8SVA - chains G and B of the 6 polymer chains in the assembly; structure by X-ray diffraction, 2.96 A resolution.

== Chain G ==
Name: TetR/AcrR family transcriptional regulator
From: Rhodococcus sp. USK13
Reference sequence: A0A2S8J6Y8 (A0A2S8J6Y8_RHOOP); residues 10-207 here correspond to UniProt positions 43-240 (UniProt number = residue number + 33)
Amino-acid sequence (212 residues; numbered -2 to 209; the number before each row is that of its first residue; numbers below 1 keep their minus sign (Gly-2 is residue -2)):
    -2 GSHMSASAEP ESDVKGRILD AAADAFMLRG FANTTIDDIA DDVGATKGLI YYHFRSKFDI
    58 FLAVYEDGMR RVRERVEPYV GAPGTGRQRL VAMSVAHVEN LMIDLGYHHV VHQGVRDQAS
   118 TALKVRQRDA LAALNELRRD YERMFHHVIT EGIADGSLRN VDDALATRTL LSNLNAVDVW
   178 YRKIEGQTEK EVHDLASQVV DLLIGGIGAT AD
Not modelled in the structure: -2 to 7, 112-114, 209
Construct notes: expression tag (-2 to 9, 208-209); conflict Val92 (Ile125 in A0A2S8J6Y8), Arg140 (Gly173 in A0A2S8J6Y8), Lys187 (Glu220 in A0A2S8J6Y8), Glu188 (Asp221 in A0A2S8J6Y8), Asp191 (Asn224 in A0A2S8J6Y8), Leu199 (Ile232 in A0A2S8J6Y8), Gly205 (Ala238 in A0A2S8J6Y8)
Modified residues: Mse1 (selenomethionine); Mse24, Mse66, Mse90, Mse99, Mse141 (selenomethionine; parent Met)
What the authors report for this chain:
  - mutagenesis - A119E/L120R: decreased binding to the 20-nt DNA strand (chain B)
  - binding site for the 20-nt DNA strand: Ile33, Lys44, Tyr48, Ser53, Lys54
  - binding site for the 20-nt DNA strand (chain B): Thr43, Gly45, Tyr49
  - specificity-determining residues: Lys44, Gly45
  - mutagenesis - K44A, G45V: abolished binding to the 20-nt DNA strand (chain B)

== Chain B ==
Molecule: 20-nt DNA strand
Sequence (20 nucleotides; numbered 9 to 28; the number before each row is that of its first residue):
     9 TAGATACTCC GGAGTATCTA
Not modelled in the structure: 9, 28

== Chain G / chain B interface ==
Residue-residue contacts (11):
  Ala42(G) with DA12(B), phosphate contact
  Thr43(G) with DG11(B), hydrogen bond to the phosphate; DA12(B), hydrogen bond to the phosphate; DT13(B), phosphate contact
  Gly45(G) with DG11(B), sugar contact; DA12(B), base contact; DT13(B), base contact
  Leu46(G) with DG11(B), sugar contact; DA12(B), phosphate contact
  Tyr49(G) with DA10(B), hydrogen bond to the phosphate; DG11(B), base contact
Other interface residues (no listed pair), chain G (7 interface residues in all): Lys44, His50

== Overview ==
The interface between chain G and chain B involves 7 residues on one side and 4 on the other, with 3 hydrogen
bonds. Polar contacts include Thr43(G)-DG11(B), Thr43(G)-DA12(B) and Tyr49(G)-DA10(B). The paper reports a
binding site for the 20-nt DNA strand at Ile33(G), Lys44(G) and Tyr48(G) among others; K44A and G45V of chain
G abolish binding to the 20-nt DNA strand (chain B).
Here chain G is TetR/AcrR family transcriptional regulator (Rhodococcus sp. USK13) and chain B is a 20-nt DNA
strand. Entry 8SVA (Structure of the Rhodococcus sp. USK13 DarR-20 bp DNA complex) was determined by X-ray
diffraction together with 8SUK, 8SV6, 8SVD and 8T5Y from the same study.
